7KAO - chains C and D of the 6 polymer chains in the assembly; structure by electron microscopy, 4.00 A resolution.

[Chain C]
Protein: Protein transport protein SSS1
Organism: Saccharomyces cerevisiae (strain ATCC 204508 / S288c)
UniProt: P35179 (SC61G_YEAST); residue numbers follow UniProt; this construct covers 1-80
Chain sequence (80 residues; each row starts with the number of its first residue):
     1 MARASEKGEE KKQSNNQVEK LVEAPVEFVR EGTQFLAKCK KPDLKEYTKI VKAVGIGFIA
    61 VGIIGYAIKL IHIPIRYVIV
Not modelled in the structure: 1-25

[Chain D]
Protein: Protein translocation protein SEC63
Organism: Saccharomyces cerevisiae (strain ATCC 204508 / S288c)
UniProt: P14906 (SEC63_YEAST); residues 2-663 here = UniProt positions 2-663
Chain sequence (662 residues; numbered 2 to 663; the number before each row is that of its first residue):
     2 PTNYEYDEAS ETWPSFILTG LLMVVGPMTL LQIYQIFFGA NAEDGNSGKS KEFNEEVFKN
    62 LNEEYTSDEI KQFRRKFDKN SNKKSKIWSR RNIIIIVGWI LVAILLQRIN SNDAIKDAAT
   122 KLFDPYEILG ISTSASDRDI KSAYRKLSVK FHPDKLAKGL TPDEKSVMEE TYVQITKAYE
   182 SLTDELVRQN YLKYGHPDGP QSTSHGIALP RFLVDGSASP LLVVCYVALL GLILPYFVSR
   242 WWARTQSYTK KGIHNVTASN FVSNLVNYKP SEIVTTDLIL HWLSFAHEFK QFFPDLQPTD
   302 FEKLLQDHIN RRDSGKLNNA KFRIVAKCHS LLHGLLDIAC GFRNLDIALG AINTFKCIVQ
   362 AVPLTPNCQI LQLPNVDKEH FITKTGDIHT LGKLFTLEDA KIGEVLGIKD QAKLNETLRV
   422 ASHIPNLKII KADFLVPGEN QVTPSSTPYI SLKVLVRSAK QPLIPTSLIP EENLTEPQDF
   482 ESQRDPFAMM SKQPLVPYSF APFFPTKRRG SWCCLVSSQK DGKILQTPII IEKLSYKNLN
   542 DDKDFFDKRI KMDLTKHEKF DINDWEIGTI KIPLGQPAPE TVGDFFFRVI VKSTDYFTTD
   602 LDITMNMKVR DSPAVEQVEV YSEEDDEYST DDDETESDDE SDASDYTDID TDTEAEDDES
   662 PE
Not modelled in the structure: 2, 37-53, 79-92, 116-201, 613-663
UniProt features mapped onto this chain:
  - modified residue: S512 (Phosphoserine)
  - mutagenesis: A179 (A179T: Temperature-sensitive), P426 (P426L: Temperature-sensitive), I431 (I431N: Temperature-sensitive), P503 (P503A: Temperature-sensitive), G511 (G511R: Temperature-sensitive), T652 (T652A: Abolishes interaction with SEC62; defect in protein translocation), T654 (T654A: Abolishes interaction with SEC62; defect in protein translocation)
What the authors report for this chain:
  - mutagenesis - E440R/F481S: unchanged growth
  - mutagenesis - E440R/F481S: decreased growth in response to pore-mutant (PM) Sec61alpha

[Chain C / chain D interface]
Residue-residue contacts - 13 pairs, chain C then chain D:
  Y66(C) - F17(D)
  L70(C) - F17(D)  hydrophobic
  H72(C) - Y227(D)  hydrogen bond
  P74(C) - Y7(D)
  P74(C) - L223(D)  hydrophobic
  I75(C) - L223(D)  hydrophobic
  I75(C) - V224(D)  hydrophobic
  Y77(C) - Y7(D)
  Y77(C) - R212(D)
  Y77(C) - V215(D)  hydrophobic
  V78(C) - V215(D)  hydrophobic
  V78(C) - S220(D)
  I79(C) - V224(D)  hydrophobic
Interface residues without a listed pair, chain C (9 interface residues in all): I73
Interface residues without a listed pair, chain D (9 interface residues in all): L210

[Overview]
Chain C and chain D each contribute 9 residues to their interface, with 1 hydrogen bond. The hydrogen-bonded
pair is H72(C)-Y227(D). From UniProt: 7 mutagenesis sites on chain D. From the paper: E440R/F481S of chain D
reduce growth in response to pore-mutant (PM) Sec61alpha; E440R/F481S of chain D leave growth unchanged.
Chain C is Protein transport protein SSS1 and chain D is Protein translocation protein SEC63, both from
Saccharomyces cerevisiae (strain ATCC 204508 / S288c); the structure, Cryo-EM structure of the Sec complex
from S. cerevisiae, Sec61 pore mutant, class without Sec62, was determined by electron microscopy together
with 7KAH, 7KAI, 7KAJ, 7KAK, 7KAL, 7KAM and 8 further entries from the same study.
